PDB entry 3GLM | X-ray diffraction, 2.50 A resolution | chains A and B of the 4 polymer chains in the assembly

== Chain A (and B) ==
Name: Glutaconyl-CoA decarboxylase subunit A
Organism: Clostridium symbiosum
Notes: EC 4.1.1.70; chain B of this document is another copy of the same molecule, construct and numbering; everything in this record applies to it too
UniProt: B7TVP1 (B7TVP1_CLOSY); numbering as in UniProt (aligned over 1-588)
Sequence (588 residues; numbered 1 to 588; the number before each row is that of its first residue):
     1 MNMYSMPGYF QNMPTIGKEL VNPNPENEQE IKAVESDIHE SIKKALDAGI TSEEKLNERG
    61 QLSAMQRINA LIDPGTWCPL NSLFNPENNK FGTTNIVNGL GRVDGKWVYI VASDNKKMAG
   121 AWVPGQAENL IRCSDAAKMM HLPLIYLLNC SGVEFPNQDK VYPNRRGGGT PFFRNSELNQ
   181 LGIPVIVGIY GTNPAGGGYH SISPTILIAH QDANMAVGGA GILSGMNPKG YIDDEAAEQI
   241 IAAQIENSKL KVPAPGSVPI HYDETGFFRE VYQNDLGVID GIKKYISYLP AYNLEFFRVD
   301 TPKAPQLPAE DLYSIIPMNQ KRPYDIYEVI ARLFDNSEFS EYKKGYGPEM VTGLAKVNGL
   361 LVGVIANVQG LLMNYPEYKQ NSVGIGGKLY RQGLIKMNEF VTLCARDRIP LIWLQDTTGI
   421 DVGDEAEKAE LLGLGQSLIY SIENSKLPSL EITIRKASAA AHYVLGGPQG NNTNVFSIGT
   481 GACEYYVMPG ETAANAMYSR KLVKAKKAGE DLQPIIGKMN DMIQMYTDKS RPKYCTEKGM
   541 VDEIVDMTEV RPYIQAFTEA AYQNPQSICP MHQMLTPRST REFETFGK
Unresolved in the structure: 1-2, 222-236, 506-512, 587-588
Small-molecule neighbours:
  - crotonyl coenzyme A (COO), molecule 1: T51, R59, M118, A119, A121, W122, S151, G152, V153, E154, F155, Y162, T192, P194, A195, G196, G221
  - crotonyl coenzyme A (COO), molecule 2: A459, A460, Y463, V487, M488, A496, M497, R500, K501

== Chain A / chain B interface ==
Pairs across the interface (63; chain A residue first):
  Y9(A) with R391(B), hydrogen bond; E430(B), hydrogen bond
  Y346(A) with E582(B), hydrogen bond; F586(B), hydrophobic
  R391(A) with Y9(B), hydrogen bond; R581(B); E582(B), salt bridge
  Q392(A) with F586(B)
  I395(A) with E582(B)
  N398(A) with R406(B); L575(B)
  E399(A) with L575(B); S579(B), hydrogen bond
  T402(A) with T402(B); R406(B)
  R406(A) with N398(B); T402(B); S437(B), hydrogen bond (side chain-backbone); Y440(B); S441(B), hydrogen bond; N444(B)
  R408(A) with Y440(B), hydrogen bond; N444(B), hydrogen bond
  E430(A) with Y9(B), hydrogen bond; R578(B), salt bridge
  G433(A) with H572(B)
  L434(A) with R578(B)
  Q436(A) with Q573(B)
  S437(A) with R406(B), hydrogen bond (backbone-side chain); H572(B), hydrogen bond (side chain-backbone); Q573(B), hydrogen bond (side chain-backbone); R578(B), hydrogen bond
  Y440(A) with R406(B); R408(B), hydrogen bond; I568(B), hydrogen bond (side chain-backbone); C569(B); P570(B); Q573(B)
  S441(A) with R406(B), hydrogen bond
  N444(A) with R406(B); R408(B), hydrogen bond
  I568(A) with Y440(B), hydrogen bond (backbone-side chain)
  C569(A) with Y440(B), hydrogen bond (backbone-side chain)
  P570(A) with Y440(B)
  H572(A) with G433(B); S437(B), hydrogen bond (backbone-side chain)
  Q573(A) with Q436(B); S437(B), hydrogen bond (backbone-side chain); Y440(B)
  L575(A) with N398(B); E399(B)
  R578(A) with E430(B), salt bridge; L434(B); S437(B), hydrogen bond
  S579(A) with E399(B), hydrogen bond
  R581(A) with R391(B)
  E582(A) with Y346(B), hydrogen bond; R391(B), salt bridge; I395(B)
  F583(A) with F586(B), hydrophobic
  F586(A) with Y346(B), hydrophobic; Q392(B); F583(B), hydrophobic
Interface residues without a listed pair, chain A (34 interface residues in all): M6, G345, K446, M574
Interface residues without a listed pair, chain B (35 interface residues in all): M6, G345, K446, S567, M574

== In short ==
The interface between chain A and chain B involves 34 residues on one side and 35 on the other; the contacts
include 25 hydrogen bonds and 4 salt bridges. Polar pairs include R391(A)-E582(B), E430(A)-R578(B) and
Y9(A)-R391(B). Ligands of chain A: crotonyl coenzyme A.
Chain A and chain B are both Glutaconyl-CoA decarboxylase subunit A (Clostridium symbiosum); the structure,
Glutaconyl-coA decarboxylase A subunit from Clostridium symbiosum co-crystallized with crotonyl-coA, was
determined by X-ray diffraction (same publication as 3GF3, 3GF7 and 3GMA).
